9F2M - chains A and D; structure by X-ray diffraction, 1.75 A resolution.

== Chain A ==
Name: Autophagy-related protein
From: Marchantia polymorpha
Reference sequence: A0A2R6XWU1 (A0A2R6XWU1_MARPO); residues 5-113 here correspond to UniProt positions 7-115 (UniProt number = residue number + 2)
Chain sequence (109 residues; each row starts with the number of its first residue):
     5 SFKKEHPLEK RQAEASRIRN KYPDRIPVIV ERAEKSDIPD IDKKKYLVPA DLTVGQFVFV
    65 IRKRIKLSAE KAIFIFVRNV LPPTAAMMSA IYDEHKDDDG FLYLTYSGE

== Chain D ==
Name: RxLR effector protein 54
Reference sequence: D0NBE6 (RD54_PHYIT); residues 1-5 here correspond to UniProt positions 377-381 (UniProt number = residue number + 376)
Chain sequence (5 residues; row label = number of the first residue in the row):
     1 DWEIV

== Interface between chain A and chain D ==
Contacting residue pairs (21; chain A residue first):
  E18(A) - W2(D)  hydrogen bond
  I22(A) - W2(D)
  R29(A) - I4(D)
  R29(A) - V5(D)  hydrogen bond (side chain-backbone)
  P31(A) - W2(D)  hydrophobic
  V32(A) - W2(D)
  K47(A) - E3(D)
  K49(A) - W2(D)
  K49(A) - E3(D)  hydrogen bond (backbone-backbone)
  Y50(A) - W2(D)
  Y50(A) - E3(D)
  Y50(A) - V5(D)  hydrophobic
  L51(A) - W2(D)
  L51(A) - E3(D)  hydrogen bond (backbone-backbone)
  L51(A) - I4(D)  hydrophobic
  L51(A) - V5(D)  hydrogen bond (backbone-backbone)
  P53(A) - V5(D)
  L56(A) - V5(D)  hydrophobic
  V64(A) - V5(D)  hydrophobic
  R68(A) - E3(D)  salt bridge
  F105(A) - W2(D)  hydrophobic
Other interface residues (no listed pair), chain A (15 interface residues in all): F61
Other interface residues (no listed pair), chain D (5 interface residues in all): D1

== Overview ==
Chain A and chain D form an interface of 15 and 5 residues respectively; the contacts include 5 hydrogen bonds
and 1 salt bridge. Among the polar pairs are R68(A)-E3(D), E18(A)-W2(D) and R29(A)-V5(D).
Chain A is Autophagy-related protein (Marchantia polymorpha) and chain D is RxLR effector protein 54; the
structure, To be published, was determined by X-ray diffraction.
